PDB entry 2AZ2 | X-ray diffraction, 2.60 A resolution | chains C and A of the 4 polymer chains in the assembly

# Chain C
Molecule: 18-nt RNA strand
Sequence (18 nucleotides; each row starts with the number of its first residue):
     1 GCAUGGACGCGUCCAUGC
Modified residues: 5BU (5-bromo-uridine-5'-monophosphate) at position 4; 5BU (5-bromo-uridine-5'-monophosphate) at position 12; 5BU (5-bromo-uridine-5'-monophosphate) at position 16

# Chain A
Molecule: B2 protein
From: Flock house virus
Reference sequence: P68831 (B2_FHV); residues 1-73 here = UniProt positions 1-73
Sequence (73 residues; numbered 1 to 73; the number before each row is that of its first residue):
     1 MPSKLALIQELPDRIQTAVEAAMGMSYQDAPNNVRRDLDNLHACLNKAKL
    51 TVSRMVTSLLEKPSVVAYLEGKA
Not modelled in the structure: 1, 72-73
What the authors report for this chain:
  - binding site for the 18-nt RNA strand (chain C): Asn-40, Cys-44, Lys-47, Met-55
  - binding site for the 18-nt RNA strand: Arg-54
  - mutagenesis - C44A, C44S: decreased binding to the 18-nt RNA strand (chain C)

# Interface between chain C and chain A
Residue-residue contacts (12):
  G5(C) / Asn-40(A)  hydrogen bond to the base
  G6(C) / Asn-40(A)  hydrogen bond to the sugar
  G6(C) / Cys-44(A)  phosphate contact
  A7(C) / Asn-40(A)  sugar contact
  A7(C) / Lys-47(A)  phosphate contact
  C8(C) / Lys-47(A)  salt bridge to the phosphate
  5BU_16(C) / Lys-62(A)  hydrogen bond to the base
  G17(C) / Glu-61(A)  sugar contact
  G17(C) / Lys-62(A)  hydrogen bond to the sugar
  G17(C) / Pro-63(A)  phosphate contact
  G17(C) / Ser-64(A)  sugar contact
  C18(C) / Pro-63(A)  phosphate contact
Interface residues without a listed pair, chain A (8 interface residues in all): Ala-43

# Overview
7 residues of chain C and 8 residues of chain A are in contact; the contacts include 4 hydrogen bonds and 1
salt bridge. Polar contacts include G5(C)/Asn-40(A), 5BU_16(C)/Lys-62(A) and G6(C)/Asn-40(A). From the paper:
a binding site for the 18-nt RNA strand (chain C) at Asn-40(A), Cys-44(A) and Lys-47(A) among others; C44A and
C44S of chain A reduce binding to the 18-nt RNA strand (chain C).
Here chain C is an 18-nt RNA strand and chain A is B2 protein (Flock house virus). Entry 2AZ2 (Flock House
virus B2-dsRNA Complex (P4122)) was determined by X-ray diffraction (same publication as 2AZ0).
